PDB entry 9BE5 | electron microscopy, 3.30 A resolution | chains D and I of the 10 polymer chains in the assembly

[Chain D]
Molecule: Histone H2B type 1-J
From: Homo sapiens
UniProt: P06899 (H2B1J_HUMAN); residues 44-122 here correspond to UniProt positions 48-126 (UniProt number = residue number + 4)
Amino-acid sequence (95 residues; each row starts with the number of its first residue):
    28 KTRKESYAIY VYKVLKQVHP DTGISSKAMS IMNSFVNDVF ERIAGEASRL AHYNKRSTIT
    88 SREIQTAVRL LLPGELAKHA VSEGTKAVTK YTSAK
Differences from the reference sequence: expression tag (28-43); conflict Ser57 (Gly61 in P06899), Val66 (Ile70 in P06899)
UniProt features mapped onto this chain:
  - modified residue: Lys54 (N6,N6-dimethyllysine), Arg76 (Dimethylated arginine), Lys82 (N6,N6,N6-trimethyllysine), Arg83 (Omega-N-methylarginine), Arg89 (Omega-N-methylarginine), Lys105 (N6-(2-hydroxyisobutyryl)lysine), Thr112 (Phosphothreonine), Lys113 (N6-(2-hydroxyisobutyryl)lysine), Lys117 (N6-(2-hydroxyisobutyryl)lysine)
  - glycosylation: Ser109 (O-linked (GlcNAc) serine)
  - cross-link: Lys117 (Glycyl lysine isopeptide (Lys-Gly) (interchain with G-Cter in ubiquitin))

[Chain I]
Molecule: 145-nt DNA strand
Sequence (145 nucleotides; numbered -72 to 72; the number before each row is that of its first residue; numbers below 1 keep their minus sign (DA-72 is residue -72)):
   -72 ATCAGAATCC CGGTGCCGAG GCCGCTCAAT TGGTCGTAGA CAGCTCTAGC ACCGCTTAAA
   -12 CGCACGTACG CGCTGTCCCC CGCGTTTTAA CCGCCAAGGG GATTACTCCC TAGTCTCCAG
    48 GCACGTGTCA GATATATACA TCGAT

[Chain D / chain I interface]
Residue-residue contacts - 15 pairs, chain D then chain I:
  Thr29(D) with DA29(I), hydrogen bond to the phosphate; DT30(I), hydrogen bond to the phosphate
  Arg30(D) with DC-46(I), hydrogen bond to the sugar
  Glu32(D) with DA-45(I), sugar contact
  Tyr39(D) with DG-53(I), hydrogen bond to the phosphate; DG-52(I), phosphate contact
  Gly50(D) with DG-53(I), phosphate contact
  Ile51(D) with DA-54(I), sugar contact; DG-53(I), hydrogen bond to the phosphate
  Ser52(D) with DA-54(I), sugar contact
  Ser53(D) with DA-54(I), hydrogen bond to the phosphate
  Arg83(D) with DG-34(I), salt bridge to the phosphate; DA-33(I), salt bridge to the phosphate
  Ser84(D) with DG-34(I), hydrogen bond to the phosphate
  Thr85(D) with DG-34(I), hydrogen bond to the phosphate
Also at the interface, not in a pair above, chain D (13 interface residues in all): Lys54, Lys82
Also at the interface, not in a pair above, chain I (10 interface residues in all): DA-35

[Overview]
13 residues of chain D face 10 of chain I across their interface, with 8 hydrogen bonds and 2 salt bridges.
Polar contacts include Arg30(D)-DC-46(I), Thr29(D)-DA29(I) and Thr29(D)-DT30(I).
Chain D is Histone H2B type 1-J (Homo sapiens) and chain I is a 145-nt DNA strand; the structure, Cryo-EM
structure of Human Nucleosome collected by EPU on Glacios at 3.3 Angstrom resolution, was determined by
electron microscopy.
